PDB entry 1DQI | X-ray diffraction, 1.70 A resolution | chains A and C of the 4 polymer chains in the assembly

[Chain A (and C)]
Molecule: Superoxide reductase
Organism: Pyrococcus furiosus
Notes: chain C of this document is another copy of the same molecule, construct and numbering; everything in this record applies to it too
UniProtKB: P82385 (SOR_PYRFU); residue numbers follow UniProt; this construct covers 1-124
Amino-acid sequence (124 residues; each row starts with the number of its first residue):
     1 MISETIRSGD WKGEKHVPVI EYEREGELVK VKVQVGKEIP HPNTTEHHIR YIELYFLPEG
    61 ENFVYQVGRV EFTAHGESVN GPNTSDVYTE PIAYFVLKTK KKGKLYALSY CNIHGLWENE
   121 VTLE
UniProt features mapped onto this chain:
  - binding site (Fe cation): Glu14, His16, His41, His47, Cys111, His114
Metal / ion sites: Fe ion: Glu14, His16, His41, His47, Cys111, His114

[Interface between chain A and chain C]
Pairs across the interface (57):
  Phe56(A) with Val87(C), hydrophobic
  Phe63(A) with Val79(C), hydrophobic
  Tyr65(A) with Glu77(C); Ser78(C); Ser85(C)
  Gln66(A) with Thr73(C), hydrogen bond (backbone-side chain); Ala74(C)
  Val67(A) with Thr73(C), hydrogen bond (backbone-side chain); Ala74(C); Thr89(C), hydrogen bond (backbone-side chain)
  Gly68(A) with Glu71(C); Thr73(C), hydrogen bond (backbone-side chain)
  Arg69(A) with Arg69(C); Val70(C); Glu71(C), hydrogen bond (backbone-backbone)
  Val70(A) with Arg69(C); Val70(C), hydrophobic
  Glu71(A) with Gly68(C); Arg69(C), salt bridge
  Thr73(A) with Gln66(C), hydrogen bond (side chain-backbone); Val67(C), hydrogen bond (side chain-backbone); Gly68(C), hydrogen bond (side chain-backbone)
  Ala74(A) with Gln66(C); Val67(C)
  Glu77(A) with Tyr65(C)
  Ser78(A) with Tyr65(C)
  Val79(A) with Phe63(C), hydrophobic
  Ser85(A) with Tyr65(C); Lys101(C), hydrogen bond (backbone-side chain)
  Asp86(A) with Lys98(C); Thr99(C), hydrogen bond (backbone-side chain); Lys100(C), hydrogen bond (side chain-backbone); Lys101(C)
  Val87(A) with Phe56(C), hydrophobic; Leu97(C), hydrophobic; Lys98(C)
  Tyr88(A) with Val96(C); Leu97(C); Lys98(C), hydrogen bond (backbone-backbone)
  Thr89(A) with Val67(C), hydrogen bond (side chain-backbone); Val96(C)
  Glu90(A) with Val96(C), hydrogen bond (backbone-backbone); Lys98(C), salt bridge
  Ile92(A) with Val96(C), hydrophobic
  Tyr94(A) with Tyr94(C), hydrophobic
  Val96(A) with Thr89(C); Glu90(C), hydrogen bond (backbone-backbone); Ile92(C), hydrophobic
  Leu97(A) with Val87(C), hydrophobic; Tyr88(C)
  Lys98(A) with Asp86(C); Val87(C); Tyr88(C), hydrogen bond (backbone-backbone)
  Thr99(A) with Asp86(C), hydrogen bond (side chain-backbone)
  Lys100(A) with Asp86(C), hydrogen bond (backbone-side chain)
  Lys101(A) with Ser85(C), hydrogen bond (side chain-backbone); Asp86(C)
Interface residues without a listed pair, chain A (31 interface residues in all): Leu28, Phe72, Thr84
Interface residues without a listed pair, chain C (31 interface residues in all): Leu28, Phe72, Thr84

[Summary]
Chain A and chain C each contribute 31 residues to their interface, with 19 hydrogen bonds and 2 salt bridges.
Among the polar pairs are Glu71(A)-Arg69(C), Glu90(A)-Lys98(C) and Gln66(A)-Thr73(C). From UniProt: 6 Fe
cation-binding residues on chain A.
Both chains are Superoxide reductase (Pyrococcus furiosus). Entry 1DQI (Crystal structure of superoxide
reductase from P. furiosus in the oxidized state at 1.7 angstroms resolution) was determined by X-ray
diffraction, deposited together with 1DQK and 1DO6.
